8API - chains A and B; structure by X-ray diffraction, 3.10 A resolution.

# Chain A
Name: Alpha-1 antitrypsin (chain A)
From: Homo sapiens
UniProtKB: P01009 (A1AT_HUMAN); residues 12-358 here correspond to UniProt positions 36-382 (UniProt number = residue number + 24)
Amino-acid sequence (347 residues; row label = number of the first residue in the row):
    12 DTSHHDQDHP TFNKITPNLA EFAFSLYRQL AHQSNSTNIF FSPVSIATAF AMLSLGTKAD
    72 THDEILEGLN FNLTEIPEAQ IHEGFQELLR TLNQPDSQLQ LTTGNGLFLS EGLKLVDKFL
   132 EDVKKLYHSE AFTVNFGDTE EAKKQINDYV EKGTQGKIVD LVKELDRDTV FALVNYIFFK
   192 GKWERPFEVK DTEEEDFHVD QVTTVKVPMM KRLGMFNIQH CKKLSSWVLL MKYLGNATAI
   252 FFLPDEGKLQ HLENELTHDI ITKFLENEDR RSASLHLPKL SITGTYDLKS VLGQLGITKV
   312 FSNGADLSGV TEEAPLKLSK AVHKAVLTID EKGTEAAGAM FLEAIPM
Unresolved in the structure: 12-18
Glycans and other covalent adducts: cysteine (CYS) linked to C232; N-acetylglucosamine (NAG) linked to N46, N83, N247
Residues lining bound ligands: cysteine (CYS): Q230, K234, K274

# Chain B
Name: Alpha-1 antitrypsin (chain B)
From: Homo sapiens
UniProtKB: P01009 (A1AT_HUMAN); residues 359-394 here correspond to UniProt positions 383-418 (UniProt number = residue number + 24)
Amino-acid sequence (36 residues; numbered 359 to 394; the number before each row is that of its first residue):
   359 SIPPEVKFNK PFVFLMIEQN TKSPLFMGKV VNPTQK

# Chain A / chain B interface
Contacting residue pairs (103; chain A residue first):
  F23(A) - T379(B)
  T27(A) - T379(B)  hydrogen bond (side chain-backbone)
  T27(A) - K380(B)
  A31(A) - P382(B)  hydrophobic
  A34(A) - M385(B)
  F35(A) - M385(B)  hydrophobic
  Y38(A) - M385(B)  hydrophobic
  Y38(A) - K387(B)
  S47(A) - Q393(B)
  T48(A) - V389(B)
  T48(A) - Q393(B)
  N49(A) - K387(B)
  N49(A) - V388(B)
  N49(A) - V389(B)
  N49(A) - N390(B)  hydrogen bond (side chain-backbone)
  N49(A) - P391(B)
  N49(A) - Q393(B)  hydrogen bond
  I50(A) - G386(B)
  I50(A) - K387(B)  hydrogen bond (backbone-backbone)
  F51(A) - F384(B)  hydrophobic
  F51(A) - M385(B)
  F52(A) - F384(B)
  F52(A) - M385(B)  hydrogen bond (backbone-backbone)
  S53(A) - L383(B)  hydrogen bond (side chain-backbone)
  S53(A) - F384(B)
  P54(A) - P382(B)
  P54(A) - L383(B)
  P54(A) - F384(B)
  P54(A) - M385(B)
  V55(A) - P382(B)
  L99(A) - T379(B)
  L99(A) - S381(B)
  T102(A) - T379(B)
  L103(A) - E376(B)
  L112(A) - L383(B)  hydrophobic
  F190(A) - F384(B)  hydrophobic
  D207(A) - N367(B)
  F208(A) - N367(B)
  F208(A) - K368(B)
  F208(A) - P369(B)  hydrophobic
  F208(A) - V388(B)  hydrophobic
  F208(A) - V389(B)
  F208(A) - P391(B)  hydrophobic
  H209(A) - N367(B)  hydrogen bond (backbone-backbone)
  H209(A) - K368(B)
  H209(A) - P369(B)
  V210(A) - P369(B)
  V210(A) - V389(B)
  V210(A) - N390(B)
  V216(A) - T392(B)
  I229(A) - V364(B)  hydrophobic
  L240(A) - F366(B)  hydrophobic
  G246(A) - Q377(B)
  N247(A) - E376(B)
  N247(A) - Q377(B)  hydrogen bond (backbone-backbone)
  N247(A) - N378(B)  hydrogen bond
  A248(A) - I375(B)
  A248(A) - Q377(B)
  T249(A) - M374(B)
  T249(A) - I375(B)  hydrogen bond (backbone-backbone)
  T249(A) - Q377(B)  hydrogen bond
  A250(A) - L373(B)
  I251(A) - F372(B)
  I251(A) - L373(B)  hydrogen bond (backbone-backbone)
  I251(A) - I375(B)  hydrophobic
  F252(A) - F366(B)  hydrophobic
  F252(A) - V371(B)
  F252(A) - F372(B)  hydrophobic
  F253(A) - F370(B)
  F253(A) - V371(B)  hydrogen bond (backbone-backbone)
  L254(A) - K365(B)
  L254(A) - F366(B)  hydrophobic
  L254(A) - K368(B)
  P255(A) - K368(B)  hydrogen bond (backbone-side chain)
  P255(A) - P369(B)
  D256(A) - K368(B)
  E257(A) - K368(B)
  L260(A) - K387(B)
  L263(A) - V371(B)  hydrophobic
  E264(A) - K387(B)  salt bridge
  L276(A) - I375(B)  hydrophobic
  S283(A) - P361(B)
  S283(A) - P362(B)
  A284(A) - P361(B)  hydrophobic
  A284(A) - P362(B)
  S285(A) - P362(B)  hydrogen bond (backbone-backbone)
  S285(A) - E363(B)
  S285(A) - V364(B)  hydrogen bond (backbone-backbone)
  L286(A) - V364(B)
  L286(A) - F366(B)  hydrophobic
  H287(A) - V364(B)  hydrogen bond (backbone-backbone)
  H287(A) - K365(B)
  H287(A) - F366(B)  hydrogen bond (backbone-backbone)
  L288(A) - F366(B)  hydrophobic
  P289(A) - F366(B)
  P289(A) - F370(B)  hydrophobic
  L291(A) - V388(B)  hydrophobic
  L291(A) - P391(B)  hydrophobic
  S292(A) - K394(B)
  T294(A) - K394(B)  hydrogen bond (side chain-backbone)
  L338(A) - F372(B)  hydrophobic
  A347(A) - F384(B)  hydrophobic
  A348(A) - F384(B)
Also at the interface, not in a pair above, chain A (69 interface residues in all): L30, N46, I188, K217, V218, M220, L224, W238, K243, I272, T273, T345, G349

# Overview
The interface between chain A and chain B involves 69 residues on one side and 34 on the other; the contacts
include 19 hydrogen bonds and 1 salt bridge. Polar contacts include E264(A)-K387(B), T27(A)-T379(B) and
N49(A)-N390(B). Bound to chain A: cysteine.
Chain A is Alpha-1 antitrypsin (chain A) and chain B is Alpha-1 antitrypsin (chain B), both from Homo sapiens;
the structure, The S variant of human ALPHA1-antitrypsin, structure and implications for function and
metabolism, was determined by X-ray diffraction (same publication as 7API and 9API).
